PDB entry 2NXC | X-ray diffraction, 1.59 A resolution | chain A

Chain A:
Protein: Ribosomal protein L11 methyltransferase
Organism: Thermus thermophilus
Notes: EC 2.1.1.-
Reference sequence: Q84BQ9 (PRMA_THET8); residue numbers follow UniProt; this construct covers 1-254
Chain sequence (254 residues; row label = number of the first residue in the row):
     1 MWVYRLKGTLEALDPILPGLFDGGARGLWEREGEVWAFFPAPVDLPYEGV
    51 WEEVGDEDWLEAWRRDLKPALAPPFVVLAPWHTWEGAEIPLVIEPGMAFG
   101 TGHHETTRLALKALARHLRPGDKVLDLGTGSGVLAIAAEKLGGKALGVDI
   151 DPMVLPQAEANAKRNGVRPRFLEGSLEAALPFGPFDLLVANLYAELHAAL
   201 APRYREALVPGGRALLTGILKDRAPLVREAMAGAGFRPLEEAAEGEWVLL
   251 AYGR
Disordered / not traced: 97-101
Swiss-Prot annotation at these positions:
  - binding site (S-adenosyl-L-methionine): T107, G128, D149, S175, N191

Summary:
UniProt lists 5 S-adenosyl-L-methionine-binding residues.
Chain A is Ribosomal protein L11 methyltransferase (Thermus thermophilus); the structure, Apo-form of T.
thermophilus ribosomal protein L11 methyltransferase (PrmA), was determined by X-ray diffraction, deposited
together with 2NXE, 2NXJ and 2NXN.
